Entry 7SYF (electron microscopy, 4.20 A resolution (low resolution: residue-level contacts below are approximate; hydrogen-bond / salt-bridge calls are withheld)); this record covers chain A.

Chain A:
Name: Phosphatidylinositol 3,4,5-trisphosphate-dependent Rac exchanger 1 protein, Endolysin chimera
Organism: Homo sapiens
Notes: EC 3.2.1.17
Reference sequence: chimeric construct of Q8TCU6, D9IEF7: residues 41-304 from Q8TCU6 (PREX1_HUMAN) positions 41-305 (same numbers); residues 304-310 from D9IEF7 positions 2-161 (offset varies); residues 310-1210 from Q8TCU6 (PREX1_HUMAN) positions 323-1117 (offset varies); residues 1212-1659 from Q8TCU6 (PREX1_HUMAN) positions 1212-1659 (same numbers)
Chain sequence (1690 residues; each row starts with the number of its first residue; note: 112 numbers in that range are skipped by the numbering (no residue carries them; nothing is unmodelled there); a row labelled like 304A-304Z holds insertion residues (304A, then the next letters in order)):
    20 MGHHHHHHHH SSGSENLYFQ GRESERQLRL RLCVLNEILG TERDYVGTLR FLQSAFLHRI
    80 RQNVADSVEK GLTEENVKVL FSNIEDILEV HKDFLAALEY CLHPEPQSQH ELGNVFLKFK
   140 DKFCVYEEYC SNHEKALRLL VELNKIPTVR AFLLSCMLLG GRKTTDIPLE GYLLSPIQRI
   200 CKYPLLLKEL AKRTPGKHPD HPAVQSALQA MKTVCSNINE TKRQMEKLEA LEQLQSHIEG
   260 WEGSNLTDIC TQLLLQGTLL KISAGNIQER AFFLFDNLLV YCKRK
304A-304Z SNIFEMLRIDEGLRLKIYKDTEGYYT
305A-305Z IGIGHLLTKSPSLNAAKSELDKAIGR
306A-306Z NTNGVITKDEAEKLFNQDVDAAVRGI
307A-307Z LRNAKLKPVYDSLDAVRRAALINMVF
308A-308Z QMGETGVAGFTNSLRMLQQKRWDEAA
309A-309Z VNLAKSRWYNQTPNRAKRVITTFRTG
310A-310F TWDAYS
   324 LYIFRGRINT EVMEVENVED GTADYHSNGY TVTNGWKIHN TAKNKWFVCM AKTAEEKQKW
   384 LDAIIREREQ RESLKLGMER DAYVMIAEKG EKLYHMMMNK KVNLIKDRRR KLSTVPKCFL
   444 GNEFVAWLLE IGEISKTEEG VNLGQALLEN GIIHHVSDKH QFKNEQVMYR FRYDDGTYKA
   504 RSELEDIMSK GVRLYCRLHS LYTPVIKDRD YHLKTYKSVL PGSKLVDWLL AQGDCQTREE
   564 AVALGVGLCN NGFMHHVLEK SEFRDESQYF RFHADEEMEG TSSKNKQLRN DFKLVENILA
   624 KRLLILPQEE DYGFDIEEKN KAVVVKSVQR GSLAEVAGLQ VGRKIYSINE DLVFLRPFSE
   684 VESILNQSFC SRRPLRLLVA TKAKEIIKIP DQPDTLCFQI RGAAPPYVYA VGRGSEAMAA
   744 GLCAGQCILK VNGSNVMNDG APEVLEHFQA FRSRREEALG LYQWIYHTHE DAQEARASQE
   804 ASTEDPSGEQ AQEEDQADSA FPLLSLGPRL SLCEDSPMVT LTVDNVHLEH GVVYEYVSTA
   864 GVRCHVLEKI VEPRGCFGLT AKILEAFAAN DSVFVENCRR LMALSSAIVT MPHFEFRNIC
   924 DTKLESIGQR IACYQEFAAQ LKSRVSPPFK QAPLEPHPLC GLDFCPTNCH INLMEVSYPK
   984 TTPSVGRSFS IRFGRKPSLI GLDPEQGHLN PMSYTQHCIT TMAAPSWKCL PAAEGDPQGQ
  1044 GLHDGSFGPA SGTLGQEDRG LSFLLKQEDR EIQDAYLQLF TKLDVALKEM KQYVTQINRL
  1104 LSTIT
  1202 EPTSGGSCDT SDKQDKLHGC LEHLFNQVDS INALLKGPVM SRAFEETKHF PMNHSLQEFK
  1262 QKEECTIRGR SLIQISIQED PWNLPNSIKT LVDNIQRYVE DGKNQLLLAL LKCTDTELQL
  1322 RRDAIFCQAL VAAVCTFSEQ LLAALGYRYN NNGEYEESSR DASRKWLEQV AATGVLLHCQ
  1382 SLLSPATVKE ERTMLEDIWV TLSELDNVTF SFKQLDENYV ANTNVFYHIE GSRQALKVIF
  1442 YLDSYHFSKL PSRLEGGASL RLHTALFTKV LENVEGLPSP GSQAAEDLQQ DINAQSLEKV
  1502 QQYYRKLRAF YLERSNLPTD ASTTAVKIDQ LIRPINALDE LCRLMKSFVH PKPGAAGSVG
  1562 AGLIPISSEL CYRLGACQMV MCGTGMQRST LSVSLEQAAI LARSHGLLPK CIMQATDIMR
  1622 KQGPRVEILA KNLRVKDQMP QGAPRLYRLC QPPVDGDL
Unresolved in the structure: 20-41, 84-89, 304A-304Z, 305A-305Z, 306A-306Z, 307A-307Z, 308A-308Z, 309A-309Z, 310A-310F, 432-435, 807-838, 984-1014, 1031-1062, 1202-1211
Construct notes: expression tag (20-40); conflict Thr306B (Cys54 in D9IEF7), Ala307S (Cys97 in D9IEF7); linker (1211); variant Glu1340 (Lys in Q8TCU6)
From the paper describing this entry:
  - mutagenesis - L177A/L178A, L177E, L178E, L178E/T240N, T240K, T240N, T240S, M244A: increased catalytic activity
  - mutagenesis - T240A, T240V: unchanged catalytic activity

Overview:
From the paper: L177A/L178A, L177E and L178E, among others, increase catalytic activity; T240A and T240V leave
catalytic activity unchanged; 10 substitutions were tested in all.
Chain A is Phosphatidylinositol 3,4,5-trisphosphate-dependent Rac exchanger 1 protein, Endolysin chimera (Homo
sapiens); the structure, Reconstruction of full-length Prex-1 (PtdIns(3,4,5)P3-dependent Rac Exchanger 1), was
determined by electron microscopy together with 7RX9 from the same study.
